PDB entry 7OSH | electron microscopy, 3.80 A resolution | chains B and E of the 6 polymer chains in the assembly

[Chain B]
Molecule: Probable ABC transporter ATP-binding protein NosF
From: Pseudomonas stutzeri ATCC 14405
UniProt: P19844 (NOSF_PSEST); numbering as in UniProt (aligned over 1-308)
Sequence (308 residues; numbered 1 to 308; the number before each row is that of its first residue):
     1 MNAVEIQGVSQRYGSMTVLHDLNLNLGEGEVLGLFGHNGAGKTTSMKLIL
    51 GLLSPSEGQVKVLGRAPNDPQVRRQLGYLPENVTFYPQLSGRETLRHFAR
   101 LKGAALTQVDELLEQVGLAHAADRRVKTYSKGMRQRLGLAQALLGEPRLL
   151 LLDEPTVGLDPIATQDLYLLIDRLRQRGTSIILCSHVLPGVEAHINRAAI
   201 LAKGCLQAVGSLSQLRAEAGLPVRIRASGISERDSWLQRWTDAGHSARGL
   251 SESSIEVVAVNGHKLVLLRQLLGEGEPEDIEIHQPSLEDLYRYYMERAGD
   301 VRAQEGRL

[Chain E]
Molecule: Probable ABC transporter permease protein NosY
From: Pseudomonas stutzeri ATCC 14405
UniProt: P19845 (NOSY_PSEST); residues 1-276 here = UniProt positions 1-276
Sequence (276 residues; row label = number of the first residue in the row):
     1 MNQVWNIARKELSDGLRNRWLLAISLLFAVLAVGIAWLGAAASGQLGFTS
    51 IPATIASLASLATFLMPLIALLLAYDAIVGEDEGGTLMLLLTYPLGRGQI
   101 LLGKFVGHGLILALAVLIGFGCAALAIALLVEGVELGMLFWAFGRFMISS
   151 TLLGWVFLAFAYVLSGKVNEKSSAAGLALGVWFLFVLVFDLVLLALLVLS
   201 EGKFNPELLPWLLLLNPTDIYRLINLSGFEGSGSAMGVLSLGADLPVPAA
   251 VLWLCLLAWIGVSLLLAYAIFRRRLT
Disordered / not traced: 1, 43-50, 228-244, 275-276

[Chain B / chain E interface]
Pairs across the interface - 40 pairs, chain B then chain E:
  Leu-50(B) / Thr-92(E)
  Leu-52(B) / Met-88(E)  hydrophobic
  Leu-52(B) / Leu-91(E)  hydrophobic
  Arg-73(B) / Leu-91(E)  hydrogen bond (side chain-backbone)
  Arg-73(B) / Thr-92(E)
  Arg-73(B) / Tyr-93(E)
  Tyr-78(B) / Leu-89(E)
  Val-83(B) / Gly-84(E)
  Val-83(B) / Gly-85(E)
  Val-83(B) / Thr-86(E)
  Thr-84(B) / Gly-84(E)  hydrogen bond (backbone-backbone)
  Thr-84(B) / Thr-86(E)
  Phe-85(B) / Thr-86(E)
  Phe-85(B) / Leu-89(E)  hydrophobic
  Tyr-86(B) / Lys-10(E)
  Tyr-86(B) / Asp-14(E)
  Tyr-86(B) / Glu-81(E)  hydrogen bond
  Tyr-86(B) / Thr-86(E)
  Tyr-86(B) / Leu-90(E)
  Gln-88(B) / Asp-14(E)
  Gln-88(B) / Arg-17(E)
  Leu-89(B) / Lys-10(E)
  Glu-93(B) / Arg-17(E)  salt bridge
  His-97(B) / Asn-6(E)
  His-97(B) / Ile-7(E)
  His-97(B) / Lys-10(E)
  Phe-98(B) / Leu-90(E)  hydrophobic
  Phe-98(B) / Tyr-93(E)  hydrophobic
  Arg-100(B) / Asn-6(E)
  Arg-100(B) / Arg-9(E)
  Leu-101(B) / Gln-3(E)  hydrogen bond (backbone-side chain)
  Leu-101(B) / Asn-6(E)
  Leu-101(B) / Leu-90(E)  hydrophobic
  Leu-101(B) / Tyr-93(E)  hydrophobic
  Leu-101(B) / Pro-94(E)
  Leu-101(B) / Leu-95(E)  hydrophobic
  Lys-102(B) / Tyr-93(E)
  Arg-125(B) / Arg-17(E)
  Gln-141(B) / Leu-89(E)
  Gln-141(B) / Tyr-93(E)  hydrogen bond
Interface residues without a listed pair, chain B (22 interface residues in all): Arg-74, Pro-80, Asn-82, Ser-90
Interface residues without a listed pair, chain E (20 interface residues in all): Ser-13

[Summary]
22 residues of chain B and 20 residues of chain E are in contact, with 5 hydrogen bonds and 1 salt bridge.
Polar contacts include Glu-93(B)/Arg-17(E), Arg-73(B)/Leu-91(E) and Tyr-86(B)/Glu-81(E).
Chain B is Probable ABC transporter ATP-binding protein NosF and chain E is Probable ABC transporter permease
protein NosY, both from Pseudomonas stutzeri ATCC 14405; the structure, ABC Transporter complex NosDFYL,
R-domain 2, was determined by electron microscopy together with 7O0Y, 7O0Z, 7O10, 7O11, 7O12, 7O13 and 10
further entries from the same study.
